Entry 3QFJ (X-ray diffraction, 2.29 A resolution); this record covers chains C and E of the 5 polymer chains in the assembly.

[Chain C]
Name: TAX(Y5F) peptide
Notes: engineered mutation(s): Y5F
Amino-acid sequence (9 residues; each row starts with the number of its first residue):
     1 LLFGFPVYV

[Chain E]
Name: A6 beta chain
Source organism: Homo sapiens
Amino-acid sequence (245 residues; numbered 1 to 246 plus 1 insertion-coded residue; 2 numbers in that range are skipped by the numbering (no residue carries them; nothing is unmodelled there); the number before each row is that of its first residue):
     1 NAGVTQTPKF QVLKTGQSMT LQCAQDMNHE YMSWYRQDPG MGLRLIHYSV GAGITDQGEV
    61 PNG
    65 YNVSRSTTED FPLRLLSAAP SQTSVYFCAS RPGLAGGRP
   105 EQYFGPGTRL TV
  116A T
   117 EDLKNVFPPE VAVFEPSEAE ISHTQKATLV CLATGFYPDH VELSWWVNGK EVHSGVSTDP
   177 QPLKEQPALN DSRYALSSRL RVSATFWQDP RNHFRCQVQF YGLSENDEWT QDRAKPVTQI
   237 VSAEAWGRAD
Cystine bridges: Cys23-Cys92, Cys147-Cys212
What the authors report for this chain:
  - conformationally variable residues (loop rearrangement): Gly101

[Interface between chain C and chain E]
Residue-residue contacts - 7 pairs, chain C then chain E:
  Phe5(C) - Pro103(E)  hydrophobic
  Pro6(C) - Leu98(E)
  Val7(C) - Leu98(E)
  Val7(C) - Gly100(E)
  Tyr8(C) - Glu30(E)  hydrogen bond
  Tyr8(C) - Leu98(E)  hydrogen bond (backbone-backbone)
  Tyr8(C) - Ala99(E)  hydrophobic

[In short]
4 residues of chain C and 5 residues of chain E are in contact; the contacts include 2 hydrogen bonds. Polar
pairs include Tyr8(C)-Glu30(E) and Tyr8(C)-Leu98(E). From the paper: conformational variability at Gly101(E).
Chain C is TAX(Y5F) peptide and chain E is A6 beta chain (Homo sapiens); the structure, The complex between
TCR A6 and human Class I MHC HLA-A2 with the modified TAX (Y5F) ..., was determined by X-ray diffraction,
deposited together with 3QH3.
